7NFU - chain A; structure by X-ray diffraction, 2.50 A resolution.

== Chain A ==
Name: Nucleoid occlusion protein
From: Geobacillus thermoleovorans CCB_US3_UF5
UniProt: G8N1K9 (G8N1K9_GEOTH); residues 1-239 here correspond to UniProt positions 46-284 (UniProt number = residue number + 45)
Amino-acid sequence (252 residues; numbered 1 to 252; the number before each row is that of its first residue):
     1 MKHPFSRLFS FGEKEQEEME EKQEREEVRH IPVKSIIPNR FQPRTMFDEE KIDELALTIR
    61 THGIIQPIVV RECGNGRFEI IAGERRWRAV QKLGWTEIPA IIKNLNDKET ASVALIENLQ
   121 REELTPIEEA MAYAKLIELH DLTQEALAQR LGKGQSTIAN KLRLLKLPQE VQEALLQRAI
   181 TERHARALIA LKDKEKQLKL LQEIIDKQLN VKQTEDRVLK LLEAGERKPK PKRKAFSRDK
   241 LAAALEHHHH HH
Disordered / not traced: 1-4, 226-252
Sequence notes: expression tag (240-252)
From the paper describing this entry:
  - contacts within the chain: S6-R150 (hydrogen bond), R7-N104 (hydrogen bond), F9-I116 (hydrophobic contact), S10-Q16 (backbone contact), F11-I81 (hydrophobic contact), E13-R86 (water-mediated contact), E13-I65 (water-mediated contact), Q16-K103 (water-mediated contact), E20-Q66 (hydrogen bond)

== Summary ==
The paper reports contacts within the chain involving S6, R150 and R7 among others.
Chain A is Nucleoid occlusion protein (Geobacillus thermoleovorans CCB_US3_UF5); the structure, Crystal
structure of C-terminally truncated Geobacillus thermoleovorans nucleoid occlusion protein Noc, was determined
by X-ray diffraction (same publication as 7NG0).
